PDB entry 9BLC | electron microscopy, 3.30 A resolution | chains R and A of the 6 polymer chains in the assembly

[Chain R]
Name: Calcitonin receptor
Organism: Homo sapiens
UniProt: P30988 (CALCR_HUMAN); residues 25-474 here = UniProt positions 25-474
Chain sequence (462 residues; each row starts with the number of its first residue):
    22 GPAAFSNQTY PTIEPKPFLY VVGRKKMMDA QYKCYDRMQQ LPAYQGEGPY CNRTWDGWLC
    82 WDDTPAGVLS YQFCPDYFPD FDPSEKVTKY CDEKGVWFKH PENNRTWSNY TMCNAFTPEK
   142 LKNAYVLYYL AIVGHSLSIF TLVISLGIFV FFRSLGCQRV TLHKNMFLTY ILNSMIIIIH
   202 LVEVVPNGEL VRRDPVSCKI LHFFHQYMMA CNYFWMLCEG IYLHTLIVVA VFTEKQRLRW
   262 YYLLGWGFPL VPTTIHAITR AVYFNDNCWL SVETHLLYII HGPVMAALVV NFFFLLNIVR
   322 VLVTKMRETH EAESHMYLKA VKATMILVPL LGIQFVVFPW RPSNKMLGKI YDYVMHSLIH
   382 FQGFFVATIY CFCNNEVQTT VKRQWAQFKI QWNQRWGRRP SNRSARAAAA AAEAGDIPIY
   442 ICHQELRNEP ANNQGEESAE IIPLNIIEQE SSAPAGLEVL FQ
Unresolved in the structure: 22-37, 64-69, 414-483
Disulfide bonds: Cys-55/Cys-81, Cys-72/Cys-112, Cys-95/Cys-134, Cys-219/Cys-289
Construct notes: expression tag (22-24, 475-483)
UniProt features mapped onto this chain:
  - glycosylation (N-linked (GlcNAc...) asparagine): Asn-28, Asn-73, Asn-125, Asn-130
  - natural variant: Leu-447 (L447P: Probable protective factor against osteoporosis)

[Chain A]
Name: Guanine nucleotide-binding protein G(s) subunit alpha isoforms short
Organism: Homo sapiens
UniProt: P63092 (GNAS2_HUMAN); residues 1-394 here = UniProt positions 1-394
Chain sequence (394 residues; numbered 1 to 394; the number before each row is that of its first residue):
     1 MGCLGNSKTE DQRNEEKAQR EANKKIEKQL QKDKQVYRAT HRLLLLGAGE SGKNTIVKQM
    61 RILHVNGFNG EGGEEDPQAA RSNSDGEKAT KVQDIKNNLK EAIETIVAAM SNLVPPVELA
   121 NPENQFRVDY ILSVMNVPDF DFPPEFYEHA KALWEDEGVR ACYERSNEYQ LIDCAQYFLD
   181 KIDVIKQADY VPSDQDLLRC RVLTSGIFET KFQVDKVNFH MFDVGAQRDE RRKWIQCFND
   241 VTAIIFVVAS SSYNMVIRED NQTNRLQAAL KLFDSIWNNK WLRDTSVILF LNKQDLLAEK
   301 VLAGKSKIED YFPEFARYTT PEDATPEPGE DPRVTRAKYF IRDEFLRIST ASGDGRHYCY
   361 PHFTCSVDTE NIRRVFNDCR DIIQRMHLRQ YELL
Unresolved in the structure: 1-10, 61-203, 251-263
Construct notes: engineered mutation Asn-54 (Ser in P63092), Ala-226 (Gly in P63092), Ala-268 (Glu in P63092), Lys-271 (Asn in P63092), Asp-274 (Lys in P63092), Lys-280 (Arg in P63092), Asp-284 (Thr in P63092), Thr-285 (Ile in P63092), Ser-366 (Ala in P63092)

[How chain R and chain A interact]
Pairs across the interface - 37 pairs, chain R then chain A:
  Arg-180(R) with Gln-390(A), hydrogen bond (side chain-backbone); Tyr-391(A)
  Glu-240(R) with Tyr-391(A), hydrogen bond
  Tyr-243(R) with Tyr-391(A)
  Leu-244(R) with Tyr-391(A), hydrophobic
  Leu-247(R) with His-387(A); Gln-390(A)
  Ile-248(R) with Gln-384(A), hydrogen bond (backbone-side chain); His-387(A); Leu-388(A)
  Val-249(R) with Arg-380(A); Gln-384(A), hydrogen bond (backbone-side chain)
  Val-252(R) with Arg-380(A); Ile-383(A), hydrophobic; Gln-384(A); His-387(A)
  Phe-253(R) with His-41(A); Val-217(A), hydrophobic; Phe-219(A), hydrophobic; Phe-376(A), hydrophobic; Cys-379(A), hydrophobic; Arg-380(A); Ile-383(A), hydrophobic
  Lys-256(R) with Gln-35(A)
  Leu-323(R) with Leu-388(A), hydrophobic; Leu-393(A), hydrophobic; Leu-394(A), hydrophobic
  Lys-326(R) with Gln-384(A), hydrogen bond; Arg-385(A); Leu-388(A)
  Met-327(R) with Leu-394(A), hydrophobic
  Thr-330(R) with Arg-385(A)
  Ala-344(R) with Leu-393(A)
  Ile-347(R) with Leu-393(A), hydrophobic
  Asn-395(R) with Glu-392(A)
  Asn-396(R) with Glu-392(A), hydrogen bond (backbone-side chain)
  Glu-397(R) with Glu-392(A)
Also at the interface, not in a pair above, chain R (26 interface residues in all): His-184, Ala-251, Glu-255, Ile-319, Lys-340, Leu-348, Tyr-391
Also at the interface, not in a pair above, chain A (18 interface residues in all): Arg-38

[Summary]
The interface between chain R and chain A involves 26 residues on one side and 18 on the other, with 6
hydrogen bonds. Among the polar pairs are Arg-180(R)/Gln-390(A), Glu-240(R)/Tyr-391(A) and
Ile-248(R)/Gln-384(A).
Here chain R is Calcitonin receptor and chain A is Guanine nucleotide-binding protein G(s) subunit alpha
isoforms short, both from Homo sapiens. Entry 9BLC (Human Calcitonin Receptor in Complex with Gs and
Cagrilintide Backbone (non-acylated) in CT-like conformation) was determined by electron microscopy, deposited
together with 9BLB, 9BLW, 9BP3, 9BQ3, 9BTW, 9BUB and 3 further entries.
